6DFW - chains A and F of the 4 polymer chains in the assembly; structure by X-ray diffraction, 3.20 A resolution.

Chain A:
Name: H-2 class II histocompatibility antigen, A-D alpha chain
Source organism: Mus musculus
UniProt: P04228 (HA2D_MOUSE); residues 1-183 here correspond to UniProt positions 26-208 (UniProt number = residue number + 25)
Amino-acid sequence (183 residues; each row starts with the number of its first residue):
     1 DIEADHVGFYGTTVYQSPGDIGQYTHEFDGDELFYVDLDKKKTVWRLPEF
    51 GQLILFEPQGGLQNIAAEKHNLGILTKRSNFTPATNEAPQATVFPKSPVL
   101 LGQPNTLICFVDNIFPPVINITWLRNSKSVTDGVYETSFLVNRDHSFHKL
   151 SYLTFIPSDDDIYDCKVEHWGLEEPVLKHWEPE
Disordered / not traced: 183
UniProt features mapped onto this chain:
  - region: E181 to E183 (Connecting peptide)
  - glycosylation: N120 (N-linked (GlcNAc...) asparagine)
Disulfide bonds: C109-C165

Chain F:
Name: 8F10 beta chain
Source organism: Mus musculus
Amino-acid sequence (241 residues; row label = number of the first residue in the row):
     1 MAVTQSPRNKVAVTGGKVTLSCDQTNNHNNMYWYRQDTGHGLRLIHYSYG
    51 AGSTEKGDIPDGYKASRPSQKEFSLILELATPSQTSVYFCASGGLGGDEQ
   101 YFGPGTRLTVLEDLKNVFPPEVAVFEPSEAEISHTQKATLVCLATGFYPD
   151 HVELSWWVNGKEVHSGVCTDPQPLKEQPALNDSRYALSSRLRVSATFWQN
   201 PRNHFRCQVQFYGLSENDEWTQDRAKPVTQIVSAEAWGRAD
Disordered / not traced: 1, 239-241
Disulfide bonds: C22-C90, C142-C207

How chain A and chain F interact:
Residue-residue contacts - 8 pairs, chain A then chain F:
  Q59(A) with Y49(F)
  Q63(A) with N29(F), hydrogen bond; N30(F), hydrogen bond; Y49(F)
  A66(A) with N29(F)
  A67(A) with L95(F), hydrophobic
  H70(A) with N27(F); L95(F)
Also at the interface, not in a pair above, chain A (6 interface residues in all): K41
Also at the interface, not in a pair above, chain F (6 interface residues in all): S53

Summary:
Chain A and chain F each contribute 6 residues to their interface; the contacts include 2 hydrogen bonds.
Polar contacts include Q63(A)-N29(F) and Q63(A)-N30(F).
Chain A is H-2 class II histocompatibility antigen, A-D alpha chain and chain F is 8F10 beta chain, both from
Mus musculus; the structure, TCR 8F10 in complex with IAg7-p8G9E, was determined by X-ray diffraction,
deposited together with 6DFQ, 6DFS, 6DFV and 6DFX.
